7S8E - chains A and B of the 3 polymer chains in the assembly; structure by X-ray diffraction, 1.60 A resolution.

[Chain A]
Protein: HLA class I histocompatibility antigen, B-7 alpha chain
From: Homo sapiens
UniProtKB: P01889 (1B07_HUMAN); residues 1-275 here correspond to UniProt positions 25-299 (UniProt number = residue number + 24)
Chain sequence (275 residues; each row starts with the number of its first residue):
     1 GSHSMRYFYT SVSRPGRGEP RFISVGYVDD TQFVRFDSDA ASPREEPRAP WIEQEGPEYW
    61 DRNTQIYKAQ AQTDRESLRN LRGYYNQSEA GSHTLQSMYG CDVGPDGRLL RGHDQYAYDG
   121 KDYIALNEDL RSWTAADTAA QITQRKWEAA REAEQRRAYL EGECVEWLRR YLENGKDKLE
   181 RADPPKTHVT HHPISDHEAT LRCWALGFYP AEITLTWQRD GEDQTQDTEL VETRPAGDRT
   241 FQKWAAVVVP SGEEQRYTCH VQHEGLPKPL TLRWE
Disulfide bonds: C101-C164, C203-C259
Curated features (UniProtKB/Swiss-Prot):
  - region: E275 (Connecting peptide)
  - motif: S77 to G83 (Bw6 motif)
  - binding site (a peptide antigen): N63, Y84, T143, K146, E152, Y159, Y171
  - glycosylation: N86 (N-linked (GlcNAc...) asparagine)

[Chain B]
Protein: Beta-2-microglobulin
From: Homo sapiens
UniProtKB: P61769 (B2MG_HUMAN); residues 1-99 here correspond to UniProt positions 21-119 (UniProt number = residue number + 20)
Chain sequence (100 residues; row label = number of the first residue in the row; numbering starts at 0):
     0 MIQRTPKIQV YSRHPAENGK SNFLNCYVSG FHPSDIEVDL LKNGERIEKV EHSDLSFSKD
    60 WSFYLLYYTE FTPTEKDEYA CRVNHVTLSQ PKIVKWDRDM
Disulfide bonds: C25-C80
Construct notes: initiating methionine (0)
Curated features (UniProtKB/Swiss-Prot):
  - modified residue: Q2 (Pyrrolidone carboxylic acid)
  - glycosylation: I1 (N-linked (Glc) (glycation) isoleucine), K19 (N-linked (Glc) (glycation) lysine), K41 (N-linked (Glc) (glycation) lysine), K48 (N-linked (Glc) (glycation) lysine), K58 (N-linked (Glc) (glycation) lysine), K91 (N-linked (Glc) (glycation) lysine), K94 (N-linked (Glc) (glycation) lysine)

[Interface between chain A and chain B]
Contacting residue pairs (56; chain A residue first):
  F8(A) with F56(B), hydrophobic
  Y9(A) with F56(B)
  T10(A) with L54(B); F56(B); F62(B)
  V12(A) with S33(B)
  I23(A) with L54(B)
  V25(A) with D53(B); L54(B); S55(B)
  Y27(A) with S55(B), hydrogen bond; Y63(B), hydrogen bond
  Q32(A) with D53(B), hydrogen bond
  R35(A) with D53(B), salt bridge
  R48(A) with D53(B), salt bridge
  H93(A) with M0(B)
  Q96(A) with H31(B), hydrogen bond; F56(B); W60(B), hydrogen bond (side chain-backbone); F62(B)
  S97(A) with F56(B)
  M98(A) with F56(B), hydrophobic; K58(B); W60(B), hydrophobic
  Q115(A) with W60(B)
  Y116(A) with W60(B)
  A117(A) with W60(B), hydrophobic
  D119(A) with M0(B); I1(B); H31(B)
  G120(A) with H31(B)
  K121(A) with I1(B)
  D122(A) with W60(B), hydrogen bond
  H192(A) with D98(B), salt bridge
  R202(A) with D98(B), hydrogen bond (side chain-backbone)
  W204(A) with D98(B); M99(B)
  L206(A) with P14(B), hydrophobic
  V231(A) with Q8(B)
  E232(A) with K6(B), salt bridge; Q8(B), hydrogen bond (backbone-side chain)
  R234(A) with Q8(B), hydrogen bond; Y10(B); M99(B), hydrogen bond (side chain-backbone)
  P235(A) with Y10(B), hydrogen bond (backbone-side chain); N24(B); Y26(B)
  A236(A) with R12(B), hydrogen bond (backbone-side chain); N24(B), hydrogen bond (backbone-side chain)
  G237(A) with R12(B), hydrogen bond (backbone-side chain); L65(B)
  D238(A) with R12(B)
  Q242(A) with Y10(B); S11(B), hydrogen bond (side chain-backbone); R12(B), hydrogen bond (side chain-backbone)
  W244(A) with M99(B), hydrogen bond (side chain-backbone)
Also at the interface, not in a pair above, chain A (37 interface residues in all): S92, T94, T233
Also at the interface, not in a pair above, chain B (26 interface residues in all): H13, P32, S57

[In short]
37 residues of chain A and 26 residues of chain B are in contact; the contacts include 17 hydrogen bonds and 4
salt bridges. Among the polar pairs are R35(A)-D53(B), R48(A)-D53(B) and H192(A)-D98(B). UniProt lists 7
peptide antigen-binding residues on chain A.
Here chain A is HLA class I histocompatibility antigen, B-7 alpha chain and chain B is Beta-2-microglobulin,
both from Homo sapiens. Entry 7S8E (Structure of HLA-B*07:02 in complex with MLL(747-755) phosphopeptide and
bound glycerol) was determined by X-ray diffraction together with 7RZD, 7RZJ, 7S79, 7S7D, 7S7E, 7S7F and 4
further entries from the same study.
